PDB entry 7B8Q | electron microscopy, 3.84 A resolution | chains B and C of the 3 polymer chains in the assembly

[Chain B (and C)]
Name: Efflux pump membrane transporter
Source organism: Acinetobacter baumannii (strain AYE)
Notes: chain C of this document is another copy of the same molecule, construct and numbering; everything in this record applies to it too
Reference sequence: B0V4F5 (B0V4F5_ACIBY); residues 1-1035 here correspond to UniProt positions 2-1036 (UniProt number = residue number + 1)
Sequence (1056 residues; numbered -1 to 1054; the number before each row is that of its first residue; numbers below 1 keep their minus sign (Met-1 is residue -1)):
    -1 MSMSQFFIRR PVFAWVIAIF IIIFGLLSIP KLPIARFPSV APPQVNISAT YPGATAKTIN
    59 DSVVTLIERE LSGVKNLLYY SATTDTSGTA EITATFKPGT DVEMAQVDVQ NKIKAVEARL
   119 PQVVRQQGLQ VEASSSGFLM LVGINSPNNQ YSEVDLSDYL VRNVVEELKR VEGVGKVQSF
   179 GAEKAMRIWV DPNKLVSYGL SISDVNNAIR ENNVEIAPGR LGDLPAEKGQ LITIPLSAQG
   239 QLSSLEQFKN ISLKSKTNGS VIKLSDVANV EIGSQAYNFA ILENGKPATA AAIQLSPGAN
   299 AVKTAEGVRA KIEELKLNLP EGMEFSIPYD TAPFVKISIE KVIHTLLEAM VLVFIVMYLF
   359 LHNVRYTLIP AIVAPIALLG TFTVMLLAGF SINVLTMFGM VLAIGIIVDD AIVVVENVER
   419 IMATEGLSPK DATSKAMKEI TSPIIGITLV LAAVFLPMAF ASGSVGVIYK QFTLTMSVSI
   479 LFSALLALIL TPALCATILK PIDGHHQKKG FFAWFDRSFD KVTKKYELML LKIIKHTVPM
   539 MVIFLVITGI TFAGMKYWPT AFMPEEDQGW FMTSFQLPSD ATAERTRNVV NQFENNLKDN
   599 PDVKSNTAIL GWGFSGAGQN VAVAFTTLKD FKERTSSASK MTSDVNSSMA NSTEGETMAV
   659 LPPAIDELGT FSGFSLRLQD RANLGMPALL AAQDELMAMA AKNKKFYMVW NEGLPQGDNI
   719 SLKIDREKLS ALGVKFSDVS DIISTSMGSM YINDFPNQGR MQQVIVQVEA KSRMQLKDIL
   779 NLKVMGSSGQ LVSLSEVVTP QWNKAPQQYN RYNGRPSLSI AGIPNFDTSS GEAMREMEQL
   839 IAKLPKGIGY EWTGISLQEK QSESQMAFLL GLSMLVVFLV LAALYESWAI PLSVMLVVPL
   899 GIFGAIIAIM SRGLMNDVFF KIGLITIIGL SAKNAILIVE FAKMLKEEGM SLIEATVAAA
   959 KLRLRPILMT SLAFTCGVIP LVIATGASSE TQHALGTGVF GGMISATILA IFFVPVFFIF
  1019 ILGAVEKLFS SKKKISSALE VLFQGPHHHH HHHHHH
Unresolved in the structure: -1 to 0, 503-510, 1024-1054
Construct notes: initiating methionine (-1); expression tag (0, 1036-1054)
What the authors report for this chain:
  - mutagenesis - D407N: abolished growth
  - mutagenesis - F136A, F178A, F277A, Q292A, Y327A, F623A: increased growth in response to rhodamine 6G
  - mutagenesis - F136A, E151Q, F178A, W568V: increased growth in response to tetraphenylphosphonium
  - mutagenesis - F178A, Y327A: increased growth in response to ethidium
  - mutagenesis - F277I, Y327A, T605F: decreased growth in response to tetraphenylphosphonium
  - mutagenesis - G135S, E151Q, Q176A, F277I, W568V, T605F: decreased growth in response to rhodamine 6G
  - mutagenesis - G135S, E151Q, W568V: unchanged growth in response to ethidium
  - mutagenesis - G135S: unchanged growth in response to tetraphenylphosphonium
  - mutagenesis - T605F: decreased growth in response to ethidium
  - mutagenesis - F136A, F277A, F277I, T605F: increased growth in response to levofloxacin
  - mutagenesis - F136A, Q176A, F277A, F277I, T605F: increased growth in response to chloramphenicol
  - mutagenesis - T605A: unchanged growth in response to rhodamine 6G
  - mutagenesis - F277A, F277I: increased growth in response to fusidic acid
  - mutagenesis - F277I: increased growth in response to doxorubicin
  - mutagenesis - F277I: increased growth in response to minocycline
  - mutagenesis - F277I: increased growth in response to doxycycline
  - mutagenesis - E89A, E89Q: increased growth in response to all compounds that we tested
  - mutagenesis - Q292K: increased growth in response to all tested compounds

[Chain B / chain C interface]
Residue-residue contacts (105; chain B residue first):
  Gly51(B) - Pro216(C)
  Ala52(B) - Pro216(C)  hydrophobic
  Thr53(B) - Pro216(C)
  Thr63(B) - Arg168(C)
  Arg67(B) - Lys167(C)
  Glu68(B) - Lys167(C)
  Tyr78(B) - Arg168(C)
  Thr84(B) - Arg218(C)
  Met102(B) - Glu101(C)
  Met102(B) - Met102(C)  hydrophobic
  Val105(B) - Val105(C)  hydrophobic
  Asp106(B) - Glu101(C)
  Asn109(B) - Glu101(C)  hydrogen bond
  Asn109(B) - Gln104(C)  hydrogen bond
  Asn109(B) - Gln108(C)  hydrogen bond
  Lys112(B) - Gln108(C)
  Lys112(B) - Glu115(C)  salt bridge
  Ala116(B) - Gln125(C)
  Ala116(B) - Gln128(C)
  Arg123(B) - Arg123(C)  hydrogen bond (side chain-backbone)
  Arg123(B) - Gln124(C)  hydrogen bond (side chain-backbone)
  Trp187(B) - Pro223(C)
  Tyr275(B) - Leu222(C)
  Asp578(B) - Leu229(C)
  Asp578(B) - Thr231(C)  hydrogen bond (backbone-side chain)
  Asp578(B) - Ile232(C)
  Ala579(B) - Thr231(C)  hydrogen bond (backbone-side chain)
  Thr580(B) - Gln228(C)  hydrogen bond (side chain-backbone)
  Thr580(B) - Leu229(C)  hydrogen bond (side chain-backbone)
  Thr580(B) - Ile230(C)
  Thr580(B) - Thr231(C)
  Glu582(B) - Gly227(C)
  Glu582(B) - Gln228(C)
  Arg583(B) - Leu229(C)
  Gln617(B) - Arg218(C)
  Gln617(B) - Gly220(C)
  Gln617(B) - Leu222(C)
  Asn681(B) - Glu165(C)  hydrogen bond
  Asp716(B) - Ile232(C)
  Asp716(B) - Pro233(C)
  Asn717(B) - Ile232(C)
  Asn717(B) - Pro233(C)
  Ile718(B) - Ile232(C)  hydrophobic
  Ile718(B) - Pro233(C)  hydrogen bond (backbone-backbone)
  Ile718(B) - Leu234(C)
  Ile718(B) - Ser235(C)  hydrogen bond (backbone-backbone)
  Ser719(B) - Ser235(C)
  Ser719(B) - Ala236(C)
  Leu720(B) - Ser235(C)  hydrogen bond (backbone-backbone)
  Leu720(B) - Gln237(C)
  Ile722(B) - Ile214(C)  hydrophobic
  Arg724(B) - Asn210(C)  hydrogen bond (side chain-backbone)
  Arg724(B) - Gly238(C)
  Arg724(B) - Gln239(C)
  Arg724(B) - Leu240(C)
  Lys733(B) - Glu209(C)  salt bridge
  Phe734(B) - Glu209(C)
  Phe734(B) - Asn210(C)
  Phe734(B) - Val212(C)  hydrophobic
  Phe734(B) - Gly238(C)
  Ser735(B) - Glu209(C)
  Ser738(B) - Val212(C)
  Ser738(B) - Ile214(C)
  Ile741(B) - Ile214(C)  hydrophobic
  Ser742(B) - Ile214(C)
  Ser742(B) - Ala215(C)
  Met745(B) - Gly217(C)
  Met745(B) - Arg218(C)
  Met745(B) - Leu219(C)
  Gln765(B) - Asp221(C)  hydrogen bond
  Gln765(B) - Leu222(C)
  Ala768(B) - Pro223(C)
  Arg771(B) - Arg218(C)
  Arg771(B) - Leu219(C)
  Arg771(B) - Gly220(C)  hydrogen bond (backbone-backbone)
  Arg771(B) - Asp221(C)  salt bridge
  Arg771(B) - Pro223(C)  hydrogen bond (side chain-backbone)
  Met772(B) - Leu219(C)
  Met772(B) - Gly220(C)  hydrogen bond (backbone-backbone)
  Met772(B) - Asp221(C)
  Met772(B) - Pro223(C)
  Met772(B) - Ala224(C)  hydrophobic
  Met772(B) - Glu225(C)  hydrogen bond (side chain-backbone)
  Met772(B) - Gln228(C)
  Gln773(B) - Leu219(C)
  Leu774(B) - Leu219(C)  hydrophobic
  Leu774(B) - Leu234(C)  hydrophobic
  Ile777(B) - Leu219(C)  hydrophobic
  Ile777(B) - Leu234(C)  hydrophobic
  Gln805(B) - Pro233(C)
  Arg809(B) - Arg168(C)
  Gly812(B) - Arg168(C)
  Arg813(B) - Lys309(C)
  Phe866(B) - Leu25(C)  hydrophobic
  Leu870(B) - Leu25(C)  hydrophobic
  Leu877(B) - Val14(C)
  Leu877(B) - Ile17(C)  hydrophobic
  Ala880(B) - Val10(C)
  Ala880(B) - Val14(C)  hydrophobic
  Ala881(B) - Phe11(C)
  Ala881(B) - Val14(C)
  Glu884(B) - Arg8(C)  salt bridge
  Glu884(B) - Val10(C)
  Ser885(B) - Val10(C)
  Trp886(B) - Val10(C)  hydrophobic
Also at the interface, not in a pair above, chain B (69 interface residues in all): Glu66, Ser70, Gly71, Lys73, Gln108, Ala113, Gln120, Ala581, Lys769, Trp800, Val874, Val878
Also at the interface, not in a pair above, chain C (65 interface residues in all): Trp13, Phe18, Asp99, Gly126, Leu127, Val129, Val163, Glu164, Val169, Gly171, Gly173, Gln245, Ser294, Pro295, Glu312, Asn316

[Overview]
Chain B and chain C form an interface of 69 and 65 residues respectively, with 19 hydrogen bonds and 4 salt
bridges. Polar contacts include Lys112(B)-Glu115(C), Lys733(B)-Glu209(C) and Arg771(B)-Asp221(C). The paper
reports that F136A, F178A and F277A of chain B, among others, increase growth in response to rhodamine 6G;
G135S, E151Q and Q176A of chain B, among others, reduce growth in response to rhodamine 6G; 17 substitutions
were tested in all.
Both chains are Efflux pump membrane transporter (Acinetobacter baumannii (strain AYE)). Entry 7B8Q
(Acinetobacter baumannii multidrug transporter AdeB in L*OO state) was determined by electron microscopy (same
publication as 7B8P, 7B8R, 7B8S and 7B8T).
